8UQN - chains A and B; structure by electron microscopy, 3.40 A resolution.

Chain A:
Name: Guanine nucleotide-binding protein G(q) subunit alpha
From: Homo sapiens
Reference sequence: P50148 (GNAQ_HUMAN); residue numbers follow UniProt; this construct covers 7-359
Amino-acid sequence (355 residues; row label = number of the first residue in the row):
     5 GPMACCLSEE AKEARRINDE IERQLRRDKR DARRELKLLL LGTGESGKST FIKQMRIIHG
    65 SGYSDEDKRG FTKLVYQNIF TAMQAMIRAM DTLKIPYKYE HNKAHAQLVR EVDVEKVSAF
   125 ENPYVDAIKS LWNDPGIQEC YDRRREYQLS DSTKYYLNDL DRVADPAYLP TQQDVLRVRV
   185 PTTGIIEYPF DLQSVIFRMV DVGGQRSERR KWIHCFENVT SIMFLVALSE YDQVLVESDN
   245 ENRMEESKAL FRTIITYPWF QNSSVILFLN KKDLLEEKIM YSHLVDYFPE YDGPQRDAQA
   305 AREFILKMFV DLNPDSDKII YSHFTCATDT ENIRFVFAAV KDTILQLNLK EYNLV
Not modelled in the structure: 5-37, 353-359
Construct notes: expression tag (5-6)
Bound ions: Mg2+: Ser53, Thr186 (together with GDP)
Ligand contacts:
  - tetrafluoroaluminate (ALF): Thr47, Gly48, Glu49, Lys52, Arg183, Pro185, Thr186, Val206, Gly207, Gly208, Gln209
  - GDP (guanosine-5'-diphosphate): Thr47, Glu49, Ser50, Gly51, Lys52, Ser53, Thr54, Ser154, Asp155, Ser156, Leu180, Arg181, Val182, Arg183, Val184, Thr186, Asn274, Lys275, Asp277, Leu278, Cys330, Ala331, Thr332
What the authors report for this chain:
  - mutagenesis - Q209L: increased catalytic activity on GTP
  - mutagenesis - Q209L: unchanged binding to 1-phosphatidylinositol 4,5-bisphosphate phosphodiesterase beta-3 (chain B)

Chain B:
Name: 1-phosphatidylinositol 4,5-bisphosphate phosphodiesterase beta-3
From: Homo sapiens
Notes: EC 3.1.4.11
Reference sequence: Q01970 (PLCB3_HUMAN); residues 10-1234 here = UniProt positions 10-1234
Amino-acid sequence (1234 residues; row label = number of the first residue in the row):
     1 GPAMDPEFMA LQLEPPTVVE TLRRGSKFIK WDEETSSRNL VTLRVDPNGF FLYWTGPNME
    61 VDTLDISSIR DTRTGRYARL PKDPKIREVL GFGGPDARLE EKLMTVVSGP DPVNTVFLNF
   121 MAVQDDTAKV WSEELFKLAM NILAQNASRN TFLRKAYTKL KLQVNQDGRI PVKNILKMFS
   181 ADKKRVETAL ESCGLKFNRS ESIRPDEFSL EIFERFLNKL CLRPDIDKIL LEIGAKGKPY
   241 LTLEQLMDFI NQKQRDPRLN EVLYPPLRPS QARLLIEKYE PNQQFLERDQ MSMEGFSRYL
   301 GGEENGILPL EALDLSTDMT QPLSAYFINS SHNTYLTAGQ LAGTSSVEMY RQALLWGCRC
   361 VELDVWKGRP PEEEPFITHG FTMTTEVPLR DVLEAIAETA FKTSPYPVIL SFENHVDSAK
   421 QQAKMAEYCR SIFGDALLIE PLDKYPLAPG VPLPSPQDLM GRILVKNKKR HRPSAGGPDS
   481 AGRKRPLEQS NSALSESSAA TEPSSPQLGS PSSDSCPGLS NGEEVGLEKP SLEPQKSLGD
   541 EGLNRGPYVL GPADREDEEE DEEEEEQTDP KKPTTDEGTA SSEVNATEEM STLVNYIEPV
   601 KFKSFEAARK RNKCFEMSSF VETKAMEQLT KSPMEFVEYN KQQLSRIYPK GTRVDSSNYM
   661 PQLFWNVGCQ LVALNFQTLD VAMQLNAGVF EYNGRSGYLL KPEFMRRPDK SFDPFTEVIV
   721 DGIVANALRV KVISGQFLSD RKVGIYVEVD MFGLPVDTRR KYRTRTSQGN SFNPVWDEEP
   781 FDFPKVVLPT LASLRIAAFE EGGKFVGHRI LPVSAIRSGY HYVCLRNEAN QPLCLPALLI
   841 YTEASDYIPD DHQDYAEALI NPIKHVSLMD QRARQLAALI GESEAQAGQE TCQDTQSQQL
   901 GSQPSSNPTP SPLDASPRRP PGPTTSPAST SLSSPGQRDD LIASILSEVA PTPLDELRGH
   961 KALVKLRSRQ ERDLRELRKK HQRKAVTLTR RLLDGLAQAQ AEGRCRLRPG ALGGAADVED
  1021 TKEGEDEAKR YQEFQNRQVQ SLLELREAQV DAEAQRRLEH LRQALQRLRE VVLDANTTQF
  1081 KRLKEMNERE KKELQKILDR KRHNSISEAK MRDKHKKEAE LTEINRRHIT ESVNSIRRLE
  1141 EAQKQRHDRL VAGQQQVLQQ LAEEEPKLLA QLAQECQEQR ARLPQEIRRS LLGEMPEGLG
  1201 DGPLVACASN GHAPGSSGHL SGADSESQEE NTQL
Not modelled in the structure: 1-12, 34-37, 93-96, 471-574, 879-1234
Construct notes: expression tag (1-9)
Bound ions: Ca2+: Glu362, Asp364, Glu413
What the authors report for this chain:
  - mutagenesis - T575DEL: increased catalytic activity

Interface between chain A and chain B:
Contacting residue pairs (45):
  Lys41(A) with Asp721(B), salt bridge
  Pro185(A) with Leu263(B), hydrophobic
  Thr186(A) with Asn260(B), hydrogen bond (backbone-side chain)
  Thr187(A) with Asn260(B), hydrogen bond; Leu263(B)
  Glu191(A) with Arg707(B), hydrogen bond (backbone-side chain); Lys710(B), salt bridge; Gly722(B)
  Pro193(A) with Arg707(B); Asp709(B)
  Arg202(A) with Lys710(B)
  Gln209(A) with Asn260(B); Val262(B)
  Arg210(A) with Ile860(B); Asn861(B), hydrogen bond
  Ser211(A) with Leu259(B), hydrogen bond (side chain-backbone); Asn260(B); Glu261(B)
  Glu212(A) with Asn260(B), hydrogen bond
  Arg213(A) with Leu859(B), hydrogen bond (side chain-backbone); Pro862(B)
  Arg214(A) with Pro257(B); Ile848(B); Ile860(B)
  Lys215(A) with Arg258(B), hydrogen bond (side chain-backbone); Asp846(B)
  Ile217(A) with Pro849(B); His852(B)
  His218(A) with Ile719(B); Gly722(B), hydrogen bond (backbone-backbone); Val724(B); Tyr847(B), hydrogen bond (side chain-backbone)
  Glu221(A) with Asp721(B)
  Glu241(A) with Glu261(B)
  Glu249(A) with Ile863(B)
  Glu250(A) with Pro862(B); Ile863(B)
  Ala253(A) with Pro862(B); Val866(B), hydrophobic
  Leu254(A) with Pro862(B), hydrophobic
  Arg256(A) with Val866(B)
  Thr257(A) with Ala858(B); His865(B)
  Tyr261(A) with Tyr855(B), hydrogen bond (side chain-backbone); Leu859(B)
Other interface residues (no listed pair), chain A (32 interface residues in all): Arg183, Ile189, Trp216, Phe220, Val240, Ile258, Trp263
Other interface residues (no listed pair), chain B (32 interface residues in all): Phe704, Ile723, Ala725, Ala856

In short:
Chain A and chain B each contribute 32 residues to their interface; the contacts include 11 hydrogen bonds and
2 salt bridges. Polar contacts include Lys41(A)-Asp721(B), Glu191(A)-Lys710(B) and Thr186(A)-Asn260(B). Bound
to chain A: GDP and tetrafluoroaluminate. From the paper: Q209L of chain A increases catalytic activity on
GTP; T575DEL of chain B increases catalytic activity.
Chain A is Guanine nucleotide-binding protein G(q) subunit alpha and chain B is 1-phosphatidylinositol
4,5-bisphosphate phosphodiesterase beta-3, both from Homo sapiens; the structure, PLCb3-Gaq complex on
membranes, was determined by electron microscopy (same publication as 8UQO).
